8YHE - chains J and N of the 14 polymer chains in the assembly; structure by electron microscopy, 3.07 A resolution.

# Chain J
Protein: protein structure
Chain sequence (200 residues; row label = number of the first residue in the row):
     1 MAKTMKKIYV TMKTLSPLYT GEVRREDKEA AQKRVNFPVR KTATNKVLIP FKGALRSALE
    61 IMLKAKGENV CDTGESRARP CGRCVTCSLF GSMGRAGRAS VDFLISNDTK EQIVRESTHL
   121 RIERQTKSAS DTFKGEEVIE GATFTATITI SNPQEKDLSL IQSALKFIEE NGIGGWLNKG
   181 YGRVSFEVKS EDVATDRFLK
Not modelled in the structure: 1-2, 200
Bound ions: Zn2+: Cys71, Cys81, Cys84, Cys87

# Chain N
Molecule: 52-nt RNA strand
Sequence (52 nucleotides; row label = number of the first residue in the row; numbers below 1 keep their minus sign (G-11 is residue -11)):
   -11 GAACACCCAA UAGCGAAGCG CACCUAAUUU CGAAUCCAGC AUGAGAAGCU AA
Not modelled in the structure: -11 to 8, 39-40

# Chain J / chain N interface
Pairs across the interface (16; chain J residue first):
  Gln32(J) - A15(N)  phosphate contact
  Asn36(J) - A14(N)  hydrogen bond to the sugar
  Asn36(J) - A15(N)  hydrogen bond to the base
  Phe37(J) - A15(N)  base contact
  Phe37(J) - U16(N)  base contact
  Arg77(J) - A21(N)  hydrogen bond to the sugar
  Arg77(J) - A22(N)  sugar contact
  Met93(J) - U23(N)  base contact
  Thr118(J) - A14(N)  base contact
  Asp131(J) - A15(N)  base contact
  Thr132(J) - U13(N)  hydrogen bond to the base
  Thr132(J) - A14(N)  hydrogen bond to the sugar
  Thr132(J) - A15(N)  base contact
  Phe133(J) - A14(N)  sugar contact
  Phe133(J) - A15(N)  base contact
  Lys134(J) - A14(N)  sugar contact
Other interface residues (no listed pair), chain J (11 interface residues in all): Leu120

# In short
11 residues of chain J and 7 residues of chain N are in contact, with 5 hydrogen bonds. Polar contacts include
Asn36(J)-A15(N), Thr132(J)-U13(N) and Asn36(J)-A14(N). The Zn2+ site is built by Cys71(J), Cys81(J), Cys84(J)
and Cys87(J).
Here chain J is protein structure and chain N is a 52-nt RNA strand. Entry 8YHE (Cryo-EM structure of
CTR-bound type VII CRISPR-Cas complex at post-state II) was determined by electron microscopy together with
8YHD, 8Z4J, 8Z4L, 8Z99, 8Z9C and 8Z9E from the same study.
